6FAX - chains H and R of the 3 polymer chains in the assembly; structure by X-ray diffraction, 2.99 A resolution.

== Chain H ==
Protein: Lob 7.4 heavy chain
From: Homo sapiens
Amino-acid sequence (240 residues; numbered 1 to 240; the number before each row is that of its first residue):
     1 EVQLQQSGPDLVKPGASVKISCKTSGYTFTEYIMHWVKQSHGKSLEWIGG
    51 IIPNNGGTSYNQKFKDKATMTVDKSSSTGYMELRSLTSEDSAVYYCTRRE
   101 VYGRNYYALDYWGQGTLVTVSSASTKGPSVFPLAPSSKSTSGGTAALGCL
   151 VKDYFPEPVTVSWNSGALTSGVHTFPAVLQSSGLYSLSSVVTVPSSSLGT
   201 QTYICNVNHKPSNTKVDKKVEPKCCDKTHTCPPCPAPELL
Disordered / not traced: 137-143, 224-240
Disulfides: C22-C96, C149-C205

== Chain R ==
Protein: Tumor necrosis factor receptor superfamily member 5
From: Homo sapiens
UniProt: P25942 (TNR5_HUMAN); residue numbers follow UniProt; this construct covers 21-193
Amino-acid sequence (173 residues; row label = number of the first residue in the row):
    21 EPPTACREKQYLINSQCCSLCQPGQKLVSDCTEFTETECLPCGESEFLDT
    71 WNRETHCHQHKYCDPNLGLRVQQKGTSETDTICTCEEGWHCTSEACESCV
   121 LHRSCSPGFGVKQIATGVSDTICEPCPVGFFSNVSSAFEKCHPWTSCETK
   171 DLVVQQAGTNKTDVVCGPQDRLR
Disordered / not traced: 121-193
Disulfides: C26-C37, C38-C51, C41-C59, C62-C77, C83-C103, C105-C119, C111-C116
From the paper describing this entry:
  - mutagenesis - F54A/T55A: abolished binding to ChiLob 7/4
  - mutagenesis - R27A/E28A: abolished binding to CP870,893
  - mutagenesis - E56A/T57A: abolished binding to SGN40
  - mutagenesis - E56A/T57A: abolished binding to Lob 7/2
  - mutagenesis - G63A/E64A, K94A/G95A: decreased binding to Lob 8/2
  - mutagenesis - D84A/P85A: decreased binding to Lob 7/7

== Chain H / chain R interface ==
Contacting residue pairs (28):
  E31(H) with E21(R)
  I33(H) with E53(R)
  H35(H) with F54(R)
  G50(H) with F54(R)
  S59(H) with F54(R)
  R99(H) with E53(R), hydrogen bond (side chain-backbone)
  Y102(H) with E21(R); P22(R); P23(R); S35(R); Q36(R); C37(R), hydrogen bond (backbone-backbone)
  G103(H) with Q30(R); C37(R)
  R104(H) with E21(R), salt bridge; P23(R); R27(R), hydrogen bond (backbone-side chain)
  Y106(H) with R27(R); K29(R); Q30(R); S39(R); E56(R)
  Y107(H) with C51(R); T52(R), hydrogen bond (side chain-backbone); E53(R); F54(R); T55(R), hydrogen bond (side chain-backbone); E56(R)
Other interface residues (no listed pair), chain H (15 interface residues in all): I52, N55, T58, V101

== Overview ==
15 residues of chain H face 16 of chain R across their interface, with 5 hydrogen bonds and 1 salt bridge.
Among the polar pairs are R104(H)-E21(R), R99(H)-E53(R) and R104(H)-R27(R). From the paper: G63A/E64A and
K94A/G95A of chain R reduce binding to Lob 8/2; F54A/T55A of chain R abolish binding to ChiLob 7/4; 6
substitutions were tested in all.
Chain H is Lob 7.4 heavy chain and chain R is Tumor necrosis factor receptor superfamily member 5, both from
Homo sapiens; the structure, Complex of Human CD40 Ectodomain with Lob 7.4 Fab, was determined by X-ray
diffraction.
